PDB entry 9EGT | electron microscopy, 2.57 A resolution | chains A and E of the 5 polymer chains in the assembly

== Chain A (and E) ==
Molecule: Bestrophin-1
Source organism: Homo sapiens
Notes: chain E of this document is another copy of the same molecule, construct and numbering; everything in this record applies to it too
UniProt: O76090 (BEST1_HUMAN); numbering as in UniProt (aligned over 2-398)
Sequence (406 residues; each row starts with the number of its first residue):
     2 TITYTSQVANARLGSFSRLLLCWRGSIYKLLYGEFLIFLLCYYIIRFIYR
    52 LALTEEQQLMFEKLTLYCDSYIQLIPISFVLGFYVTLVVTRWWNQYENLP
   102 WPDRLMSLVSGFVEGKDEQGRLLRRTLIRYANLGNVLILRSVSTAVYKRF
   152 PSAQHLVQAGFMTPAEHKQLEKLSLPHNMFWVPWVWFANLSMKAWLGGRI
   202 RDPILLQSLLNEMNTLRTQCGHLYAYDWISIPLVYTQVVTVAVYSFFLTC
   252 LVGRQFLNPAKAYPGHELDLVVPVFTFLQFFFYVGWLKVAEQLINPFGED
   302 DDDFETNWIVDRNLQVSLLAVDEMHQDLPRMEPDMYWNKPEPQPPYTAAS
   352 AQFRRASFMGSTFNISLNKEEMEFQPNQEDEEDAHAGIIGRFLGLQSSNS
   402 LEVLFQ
Disordered / not traced: 340-407
Sequence notes: expression tag (399-407)
Bound ions: Ca2+ site 1: Ala10 (shared with 4 residues of chain B); Ca2+ site 2: Gln293, Asn296, Asp301, Asp304 (shared with Ala10(E) of chain E)
UniProt features mapped onto this chain:
  - region: Pro346 to Gln379 (Auto-inhibitory segment)
  - binding site (Ca(2+)): Ala10, Gln293, Asn296, Asp301, Asp304
What the authors report for this chain:
  - conformationally variable residues (order/disorder transition, side-chain flip): Tyr72, Phe80, Phe84

== Chain A / chain E interface ==
Pairs across the interface (191; chain A residue first):
  Leu31(A) with Ala12(E), hydrophobic
  Gly34(A) with Leu14(E)
  Glu35(A) with Arg13(E); Leu14(E); Gly15(E)
  Met61(A) with Leu269(E), hydrophobic
  Leu65(A) with Leu269(E), hydrophobic
  Tyr68(A) with Phe257(E); Leu271(E); Phe276(E), hydrophobic
  Cys69(A) with Phe276(E), hydrophobic
  Tyr72(A) with Gly266(E); Phe276(E)
  Leu75(A) with Arg255(E); Phe276(E), hydrophobic; Gln280(E), hydrogen bond (backbone-side chain)
  Ile76(A) with Phe283(E), hydrophobic
  Pro77(A) with Phe283(E); Tyr284(E)
  Phe80(A) with Ser79(E); Gly83(E); Trp287(E)
  Val81(A) with Trp287(E), hydrophobic
  Phe84(A) with Val86(E), hydrophobic; Thr87(E); Val90(E), hydrophobic; Trp287(E), hydrophobic
  Tyr85(A) with Phe17(E)
  Leu88(A) with Val90(E), hydrophobic
  Arg92(A) with Trp94(E)
  Glu119(A) with Trp338(E)
  Gln120(A) with Met332(E)
  Arg122(A) with Trp338(E); Asn339(E)
  Leu123(A) with Met332(E); Glu333(E); Pro334(E); Trp338(E)
  Leu124(A) with Met332(E), hydrophobic
  Arg126(A) with Asp335(E), salt bridge; Tyr337(E), hydrogen bond (side chain-backbone); Trp338(E)
  Thr127(A) with Met332(E)
  Arg130(A) with Asp335(E)
  Tyr131(A) with Pro330(E)
  Thr145(A) with Ala10(E)
  Val158(A) with Met336(E)
  Gln159(A) with Met336(E)
  Ala160(A) with Tyr337(E), hydrogen bond (backbone-side chain)
  Gly161(A) with Met336(E), hydrogen bond (backbone-side chain)
  Thr164(A) with Glu333(E)
  Pro165(A) with Glu333(E)
  Ala166(A) with Glu333(E)
  Glu167(A) with Pro330(E)
  Gln170(A) with Asp328(E), hydrogen bond (side chain-backbone); Leu329(E); Pro330(E)
  Lys173(A) with Asp328(E), salt bridge
  Leu174(A) with Leu320(E); Met325(E), hydrophobic
  Leu176(A) with Gln316(E); Leu320(E), hydrophobic
  His178(A) with Trp309(E); Arg313(E); Gln316(E), hydrogen bond; Val317(E)
  Trp182(A) with Asp104(E); Met107(E), hydrophobic; Arg313(E); Val317(E); Leu320(E), hydrophobic; Ala321(E), hydrophobic; Met325(E), hydrophobic
  Val183(A) with Met325(E), hydrophobic
  Val186(A) with Ser108(E); Ser111(E); Ala321(E), hydrophobic; Met325(E), hydrophobic
  Trp187(A) with Leu329(E); Pro330(E)
  Ala189(A) with Ser108(E)
  Asn190(A) with Ser111(E), hydrogen bond; Met325(E), hydrogen bond (side chain-backbone); His326(E); Gln327(E), hydrogen bond (side chain-backbone); Leu329(E)
  Leu191(A) with Leu329(E), hydrophobic
  Met193(A) with Gly112(E); Phe113(E); Glu115(E)
  Lys194(A) with Leu329(E)
  Trp196(A) with Arg202(E)
  Leu197(A) with Glu115(E); Arg202(E)
  Pro204(A) with Asp203(E); Ile205(E), hydrophobic
  Ile205(A) with Ile205(E), hydrophobic
  Leu207(A) with Leu206(E), hydrophobic
  Gln208(A) with Ile205(E); Gln208(E), hydrogen bond; Ser209(E), hydrogen bond
  Leu211(A) with Leu109(E), hydrophobic; Phe113(E), hydrophobic
  Asn215(A) with Arg105(E), hydrogen bond (backbone-side chain); Leu109(E)
  Thr216(A) with Arg105(E)
  Arg218(A) with Asp104(E), salt bridge; Arg313(E)
  Thr219(A) with Arg105(E), hydrogen bond
  Tyr225(A) with Trp309(E)
  Ala226(A) with Tyr97(E), hydrophobic
  Tyr227(A) with Trp94(E), hydrogen bond
  Asp228(A) with Thr4(E); Thr6(E), hydrogen bond (backbone-side chain)
  Trp229(A) with Thr2(E); Thr4(E), hydrogen bond (backbone-side chain); Tyr97(E); Glu306(E); Trp309(E), hydrophobic; Ile310(E), hydrophobic
  Ile230(A) with Thr2(E); Trp93(E), hydrophobic; Trp94(E), hydrophobic; Tyr97(E)
  Ser231(A) with Thr4(E); Tyr5(E); Thr6(E), hydrogen bond; Trp93(E)
  Ile232(A) with Tyr5(E), hydrogen bond (backbone-side chain)
  Pro233(A) with Tyr5(E); Trp93(E); Leu294(E), hydrophobic; Asp303(E)
  Leu234(A) with Tyr5(E), hydrophobic; Leu20(E), hydrophobic; Cys23(E), hydrophobic; Arg25(E); Gly26(E); Asp303(E)
  Val235(A) with Gly26(E); Ser27(E); Ile28(E); Leu31(E), hydrophobic; Val290(E), hydrophobic
  Tyr236(A) with Val86(E); Val90(E); Trp287(E), hydrophobic; Val290(E); Leu294(E), hydrophobic
  Thr237(A) with Tyr5(E), hydrogen bond; Phe17(E); Leu20(E)
  Gln238(A) with Leu20(E), hydrogen bond (side chain-backbone); Leu21(E); Cys23(E); Ser27(E); Ile28(E), hydrogen bond (side chain-backbone); Tyr29(E)
  Val239(A) with Ile28(E), hydrophobic; Trp287(E), hydrophobic
  Thr241(A) with Phe17(E)
  Val242(A) with Leu21(E), hydrophobic; Phe282(E), hydrophobic; Phe283(E), hydrophobic
  Ala243(A) with Phe283(E), hydrophobic
  Tyr245(A) with Gly15(E); Ser18(E), hydrogen bond
  Ser246(A) with Leu279(E); Phe283(E)
  Thr250(A) with Phe276(E)
  Leu288(A) with Phe17(E), hydrophobic
  Lys289(A) with Arg13(E), hydrogen bond (side chain-backbone)
  Glu292(A) with Val9(E); Ala12(E); Arg13(E); Ser16(E); Phe17(E)
  Gln293(A) with Ala12(E)
  Ile295(A) with Val9(E)
  Asn296(A) with Thr6(E), hydrogen bond (side chain-backbone); Val9(E); Ala10(E)
  Gly299(A) with Ala10(E); Asn11(E)
  Glu300(A) with Asn11(E), hydrogen bond (backbone-side chain)
  Asp301(A) with Ala10(E); Asn11(E); Ala12(E), hydrogen bond (side chain-backbone)
  Asp304(A) with Ala10(E)
  Leu315(A) with Tyr337(E), hydrophobic
  Leu319(A) with Tyr337(E), hydrophobic
Also at the interface, not in a pair above, chain A (98 interface residues in all): Ile38, Lys64, Pro177, Trp185, Ala291
Also at the interface, not in a pair above, chain E (90 interface residues in all): Ile3, Leu82, Trp102, Glu213, Gln293, Phe305, Arg331

== Summary ==
98 residues of chain A and 90 residues of chain E are in contact; the contacts include 26 hydrogen bonds and 3
salt bridges. Polar contacts include Arg126(A)-Asp335(E), Lys173(A)-Asp328(E) and Arg218(A)-Asp104(E). From
UniProt: 5 Ca2+-binding residues on chain A. The paper reports conformational variability at Tyr72(A),
Phe80(A) and Phe84(A).
Chain A and chain E are both Bestrophin-1 (Homo sapiens); the structure, Human BEST1 in an open state, was
determined by electron microscopy, deposited together with 9EFZ, 9EGM, 9EGQ and 9EGS.
